Entry 6VZ4 (electron microscopy, 3.90 A resolution); this record covers chains I and K of the 14 polymer chains in the assembly.

Chain I:
Molecule: 185-nt DNA strand
From: synthetic construct
Sequence (185 nucleotides; row label = number of the first residue in the row; numbers below 1 keep their minus sign (DA-19 is residue -19)):
   -19 ATCACCCTAG GTCTCTGATG CTCGAGAATC CCGGTGCCGA GGCCGCTCAA TTGGTCGTAG
    41 ACAGCTCTAG CACCGCTTAA ACGCACGTAC GCGCTGTCCC CCGCGTTTTA ACCGCCAAGG
   101 GGATTACTCC CTAGTCTCCA GGCACGTGTC AGATATATAC ATCCTGACAC GCGGTGAACA
   161 GCGAT
Disordered / not traced: -19 to 1, 148-165

Chain K:
Name: Nuclear protein STH1/NPS1
From: Saccharomyces cerevisiae (strain ATCC 204508 / S288c)
Notes: EC 3.6.4.12
Reference sequence: P32597 (STH1_YEAST); numbering as in UniProt (aligned over 301-1097)
Amino-acid sequence (813 residues; row label = number of the first residue in the row):
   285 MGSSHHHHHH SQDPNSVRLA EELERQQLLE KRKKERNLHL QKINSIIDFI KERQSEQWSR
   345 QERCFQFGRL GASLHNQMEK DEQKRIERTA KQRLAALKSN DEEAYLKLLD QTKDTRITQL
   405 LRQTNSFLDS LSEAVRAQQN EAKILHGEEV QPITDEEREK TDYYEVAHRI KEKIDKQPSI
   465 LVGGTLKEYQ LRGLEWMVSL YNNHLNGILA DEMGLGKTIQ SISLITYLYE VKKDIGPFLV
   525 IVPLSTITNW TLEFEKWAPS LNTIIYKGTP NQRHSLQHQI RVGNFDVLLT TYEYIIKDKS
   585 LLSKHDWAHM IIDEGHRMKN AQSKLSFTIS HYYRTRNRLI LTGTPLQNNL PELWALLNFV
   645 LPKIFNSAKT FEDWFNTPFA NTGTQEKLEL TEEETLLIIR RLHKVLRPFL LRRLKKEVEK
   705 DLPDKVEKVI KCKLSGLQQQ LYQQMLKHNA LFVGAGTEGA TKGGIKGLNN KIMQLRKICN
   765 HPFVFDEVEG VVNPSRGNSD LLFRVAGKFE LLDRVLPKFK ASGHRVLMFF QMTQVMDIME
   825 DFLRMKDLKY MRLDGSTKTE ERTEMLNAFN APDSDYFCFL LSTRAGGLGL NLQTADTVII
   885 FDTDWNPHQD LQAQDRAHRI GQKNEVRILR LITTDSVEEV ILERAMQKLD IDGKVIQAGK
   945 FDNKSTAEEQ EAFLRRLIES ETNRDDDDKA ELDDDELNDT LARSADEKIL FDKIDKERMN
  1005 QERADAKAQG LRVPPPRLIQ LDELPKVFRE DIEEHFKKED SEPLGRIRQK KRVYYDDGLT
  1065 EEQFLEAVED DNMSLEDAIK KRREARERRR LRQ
Disordered / not traced: 285-315, 385-391, 425-445, 664-673, 734-752, 944-973, 1007-1041, 1054-1097
Construct notes: initiating methionine (285); expression tag (286-300)
Metal / ion sites: Mg2+: Asp597, Glu598
Ligand contacts: ADP / beryllium trifluoride: Thr469, Leu470, Lys471, Gln474, Met497, Gly498, Leu499, Gly500, Lys501, Thr502, Ile503, Glu537, Trp541, Asp597, Glu598, Asn875, Gln877, Arg900, Arg903, Ile904
Curated features (UniProtKB/Swiss-Prot):
  - motif: Asp597 to His600 (DEGH box)
  - binding site (ATP): Asp495 to Thr502
  - mutagenesis: Ser505 (S505F: Temperature-sensitive), Pro646 (P646L: Temperature-sensitive), Cys763 (C763Y: Temperature-sensitive. Reduced sporulation efficiency), Lys792 (K792E: Complete inactivation), Ser806 (S806L: Temperature-sensitive; when associated with M-881. Altered cell cycle distribution), Thr881 (T881M: Temperature-sensitive; when associated with L-806. Altered cell cycle distribution)

Interface between chain I and chain K:
Residue-residue contacts (14; chain I residue first):
  DG94(I) with Lys608(K), phosphate contact
  DC95(I) with Ser607(K), phosphate contact; Lys608(K), hydrogen bond to the phosphate; Leu609(K), hydrogen bond to the phosphate
  DC96(I) with Arg601(K), phosphate contact; Lys603(K), hydrogen bond to the phosphate
  DA97(I) with Lys603(K), salt bridge to the phosphate; Asn890(K), hydrogen bond to the phosphate; Lys932(K), phosphate contact
  DA98(I) with Trp889(K), sugar contact; Arg928(K), phosphate contact; Lys932(K), salt bridge to the phosphate
  DG99(I) with Arg928(K), salt bridge to the phosphate
  DG100(I) with Lys755(K), salt bridge to the phosphate
Interface residues without a listed pair, chain K (12 interface residues in all): Gln631, Arg868

In short:
Chain I and chain K form an interface of 7 and 12 residues respectively; the contacts include 4 hydrogen bonds
and 4 salt bridges. Polar pairs include DC95(I)-Lys608(K), DC95(I)-Leu609(K) and DC96(I)-Lys603(K). Chain K
binds ADP / beryllium trifluoride.
Chain I is a 185-nt DNA strand (synthetic construct) and chain K is Nuclear protein STH1/NPS1 (Saccharomyces
cerevisiae (strain ATCC 204508 / S288c)); the structure, Cryo-EM structure of Sth1-Arp7-Arp9-Rtt102 bound to
the nucleosome in ADP Beryllium Fluoride state, was determined by electron microscopy together with 6VZG from
the same study.
